3QO5 - chain A; structure by X-ray diffraction, 2.30 A resolution.

Chain A:
Name: Seryl-tRNA synthetase, cytoplasmic
From: Candida albicans
Notes: EC 6.1.1.11
UniProt: Q9HGT6 (SYSC_CANAL); residue numbers follow UniProt; this construct covers 1-462
Sequence (485 residues; row label = number of the first residue in the row):
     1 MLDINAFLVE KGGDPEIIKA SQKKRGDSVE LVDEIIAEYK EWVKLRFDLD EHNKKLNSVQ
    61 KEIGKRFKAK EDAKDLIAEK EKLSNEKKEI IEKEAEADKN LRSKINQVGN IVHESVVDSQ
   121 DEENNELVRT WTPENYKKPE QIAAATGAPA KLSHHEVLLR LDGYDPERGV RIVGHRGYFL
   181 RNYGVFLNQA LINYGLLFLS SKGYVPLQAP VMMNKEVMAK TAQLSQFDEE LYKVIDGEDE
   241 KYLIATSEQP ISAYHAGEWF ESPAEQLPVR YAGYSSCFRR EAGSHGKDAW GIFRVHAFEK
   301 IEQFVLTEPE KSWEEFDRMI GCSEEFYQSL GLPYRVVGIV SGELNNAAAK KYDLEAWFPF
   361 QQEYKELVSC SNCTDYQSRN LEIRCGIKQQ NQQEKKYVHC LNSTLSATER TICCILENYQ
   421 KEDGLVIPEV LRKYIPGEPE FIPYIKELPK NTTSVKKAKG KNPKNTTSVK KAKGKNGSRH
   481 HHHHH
Unresolved in the structure: 68-74, 284-288, 388-393, 453-485
Construct notes: expression tag (463-485)
Curated features (UniProtKB/Swiss-Prot):
  - binding site (L-serine): T246 to E248, E302, T404
  - binding site (ATP): R279 to E281, V295, E366 to S369
From the paper describing this entry:
  - conformationally variable residues (side-chain flip): S201, R432 to Y444

Summary:
UniProt lists 5 L-serine-binding residues and 8 ATP-binding residues. The paper reports conformational
variability at S201 and R432.
Chain A is Seryl-tRNA synthetase, cytoplasmic (Candida albicans); the structure, Crystal Structure of the
seryl-tRNA synthetase from Candida albicans, was determined by X-ray diffraction together with 3QNE, 3QO7 and
3QO8 from the same study.
